Entry 3DU2 (X-ray diffraction, 3.10 A resolution); this record covers chains L and M of the 3 polymer chains in the assembly.

Chain L:
Molecule: Reaction center protein L chain
Source organism: Rhodobacter sphaeroides
UniProt: P0C0Y8 (RCEL_RHOSH); residues 1-281 here correspond to UniProt positions 2-282 (UniProt number = residue number + 1)
Chain sequence (281 residues; numbered 1 to 281; the number before each row is that of its first residue):
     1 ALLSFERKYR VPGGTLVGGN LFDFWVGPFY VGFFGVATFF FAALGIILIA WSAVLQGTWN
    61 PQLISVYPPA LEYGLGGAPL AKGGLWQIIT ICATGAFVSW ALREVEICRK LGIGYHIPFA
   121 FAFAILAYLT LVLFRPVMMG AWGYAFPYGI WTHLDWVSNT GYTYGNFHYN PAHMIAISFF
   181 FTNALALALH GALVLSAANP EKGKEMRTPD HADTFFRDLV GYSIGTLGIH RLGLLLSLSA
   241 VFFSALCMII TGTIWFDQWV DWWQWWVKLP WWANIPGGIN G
Sequence notes: engineered mutation A212 (Glu213 in P0C0Y8)
Ion coordination: bacteriochlorophyll a Mg site 1 near H153 (its only coordinating residue here); bacteriochlorophyll a Mg site 2 near H173 (its only coordinating residue here); Fe ion: H190, H230 (shared with H219(M), E234(M), H266(M) of chain M)
Ligand contacts:
  - bacteriochlorophyll a (BCL), molecule 1: I46, Y128, L131, F146, I150, H153, L154, W156, V157
  - bacteriochlorophyll a (BCL), molecule 2: F97, F121, A124, I125, A127, Y128, L131, W156, V157, S158, T160, G161, Y162, N166, F167, H168, H173, A176, I177, F180, F181, V241, S244, A245, C247, M248
  - bacteriochlorophyll a (BCL), molecule 3: V157, Y162, H168, F181
  - bacteriochlorophyll a (BCL), molecule 4: H168, H173, M174, I177, S178, F181, T182, L185
  - bacteriopheophytin a (BPH), molecule 1: F41, A42, G45, I49, I89, C92, A93, A96, F97, W100, E104, I117, A120, F121, F123, A124, Y128, F146, Y148, G149, I150, H153, F180, S237, L238, V241
  - bacteriopheophytin a (BPH), molecule 2: F181, A184, L185, A188, L189, F216, L219, V220
  - ubiquinone-10 (U10), molecule 1: F29, Y30, V31, G35, T38, F39, W100, R103
  - ubiquinone-10 (U10), molecule 2: P171, I175, S178, F179, T182, A186, L189, H190, L193, F216, Y222, S223, I224, G225, I229, L232, L236, F243, I250, W259, W262

Chain M:
Molecule: Reaction center protein M chain
Source organism: Rhodobacter sphaeroides
UniProt: P0C0Y9 (RCEM_RHOSH); residues 1-307 here correspond to UniProt positions 2-308 (UniProt number = residue number + 1)
Chain sequence (314 residues; each row starts with the number of its first residue):
     1 AEYQNIFSQV QVRGPADLGM TEDVNLANRS GVGPFSTLLG WFGNAQLGPI YLGSLGVLSL
    61 FSGLMWFFTI GIWFWYQAGW NPAVFLRDLF FFSLEPPAPE YGLSFAAPLK EGGLWLIASF
   121 FMFVAVWSWW GRTYLRAQAL GMGKHTAWAF LSAIWLWMVL GFIRPILMGS WSEAVPYGIF
   181 SHLDWTNNFS LVHGNLFYNP FHGLSIAFLY GSALLFAMHG ATILAVSRFG GERELEQIAD
   241 RGTAAERAAL FWRWTMGFNA TMEGIHRWAI WMAVLVTLTG GIGILLSGTV VDNWYVWGQN
   301 HGMAPLNHHH HHHH
Not modelled in the structure: 303-314
Sequence notes: expression tag (308-314)
Ion coordination: bacteriochlorophyll a Mg site 1 near H182 (its only coordinating residue here); bacteriochlorophyll a Mg site 2 near H202 (its only coordinating residue here); Fe ion: H219, E234, H266 (shared with H190(L), H230(L) of chain L)
Ligand contacts:
  - bacteriochlorophyll a (BCL), molecule 1: W66, F67, L89, M122, W157, L160, V175, I179, H182, L183, W185, T186
  - bacteriochlorophyll a (BCL), molecule 2: W66, M122, V126, A153, L156, W157, L160, W185, T186, N187, F189, S190, N195, L196, F197, H202, S205, I206, L209, Y210, V276, T277, G280, G281, I284
  - bacteriochlorophyll a (BCL), molecule 3: T186, F197, Y210
  - bacteriochlorophyll a (BCL), molecule 4: F197, G203, I206, A207, Y210, G211, L214
  - bacteriopheophytin a (BPH), molecule 1: S59, L60, G63, L64, F67, A125, V126, W129, T133, T146, A149, F150, S152, A153, A273, V274, T277
  - bacteriopheophytin a (BPH), molecule 2: Y210, A213, L214, A217, M218, W252, T255, M256
  - speroidenone (SPN): W66, F67, F68, I70, G71, I72, F74, W75, F85, L89, F105, W115, L116, S119, F120, M122, F123, W157, M158, L160, G161, F162, W171, V175, Y177, G178, I179, H182
  - ubiquinone-10 (U10): L214, L215, M218, H219, T222, I223, A245, A248, A249, W252, M256, F258, N259, A260, T261, M262, I265, W268, M272
Curated features (UniProtKB/Swiss-Prot):
  - binding site ((7R,8Z)-bacteriochlorophyll b): H182, H202
  - binding site (Fe cation): H219, E234, H266
  - binding site (a ubiquinone): W252

Interface between chain L and chain M:
Pairs across the interface (202):
  A1(L) with R253(M), hydrogen bond (backbone-side chain)
  L3(L) with L250(M), hydrophobic; R253(M); N259(M)
  F5(L) with R241(M); E246(M)
  E6(L) with L250(M); R253(M), salt bridge; W254(M), hydrogen bond
  K8(L) with E246(M), salt bridge
  Y9(L) with T243(M), hydrogen bond; E246(M), hydrogen bond; R247(M); L250(M), hydrophobic; W254(M)
  R10(L) with R253(M); W254(M)
  W25(L) with W254(M)
  P28(L) with R253(M); W254(M); G257(M)
  F29(L) with W254(M); T255(M); M256(M)
  Y30(L) with W254(M), hydrogen bond (backbone-backbone)
  W100(L) with T255(M)
  R103(L) with W254(M), hydrogen bond (side chain-backbone); T255(M), hydrogen bond (side chain-backbone)
  E104(L) with F251(M); T255(M)
  I107(L) with F251(M), hydrophobic; T255(M)
  C108(L) with F251(M), hydrophobic
  K110(L) with W254(M)
  L111(L) with R247(M), hydrogen bond (backbone-side chain); F251(M), hydrophobic; W254(M), hydrophobic
  G112(L) with R228(M), hydrogen bond (backbone-side chain)
  I113(L) with A225(M); V226(M), hydrophobic; R228(M); F251(M), hydrophobic
  G114(L) with A225(M), hydrogen bond (backbone-backbone); R228(M)
  H116(L) with Q4(M), hydrogen bond (side chain-backbone); A221(M); L224(M); A225(M)
  I117(L) with A221(M); T222(M); F251(M), hydrophobic; W252(M), hydrophobic
  W151(L) with F197(M)
  L154(L) with F197(M)
  V157(L) with F197(M), hydrophobic
  S158(L) with F197(M)
  Y162(L) with N187(M), hydrogen bond; L191(M)
  N166(L) with L183(M); D184(M); N187(M)
  H168(L) with L183(M), hydrogen bond (side chain-backbone); T186(M); N187(M)
  Y169(L) with F180(M); D184(M), hydrogen bond
  M174(L) with F180(M), hydrophobic; L183(M), hydrophobic
  F180(L) with A213(M), hydrophobic
  N183(L) with S212(M), hydrogen bond (side chain-backbone); A213(M); F216(M)
  A184(L) with A273(M)
  A186(L) with F216(M)
  L187(L) with S212(M); F216(M), hydrophobic; A269(M)
  A188(L) with A273(M)
  H190(L) with H219(M), hydrogen bond; E234(M), salt bridge; H266(M), hydrogen bond
  G191(L) with H266(M)
  A192(L) with H145(M); T146(M)
  V194(L) with E234(M); L235(M); H266(M)
  L195(L) with H145(M); E263(M); H266(M); R267(M)
  S196(L) with M142(M); G143(M), hydrogen bond (backbone-backbone); H145(M)
  A197(L) with L235(M), hydrophobic
  A198(L) with L235(M), hydrophobic; I238(M), hydrophobic
  N199(L) with G143(M); H145(M); E263(M), hydrogen bond; R267(M)
  P200(L) with G141(M); G143(M)
  E201(L) with Q138(M); G141(M), hydrogen bond (backbone-backbone); M142(M); K144(M), salt bridge
  M206(L) with L235(M)
  R207(L) with L140(M), hydrogen bond (side chain-backbone); G141(M); M142(M)
  P209(L) with L235(M)
  D210(L) with M20(M)
  H211(L) with M20(M); E22(M), salt bridge; L140(M); M142(M)
  A212(L) with M142(M), hydrophobic
  T214(L) with G19(M); M20(M), hydrogen bond (side chain-backbone); R29(M)
  F215(L) with T133(M); R136(M); A137(M); L140(M), hydrophobic; M142(M), hydrophobic; T146(M)
  R217(L) with N44(M), hydrogen bond; Q46(M); G48(M); P49(M); I50(M)
  D218(L) with V24(M); R29(M), salt bridge; I50(M); Y51(M), hydrogen bond (backbone-backbone); R132(M), hydrogen bond (backbone-side chain); R136(M)
  L219(L) with I50(M); W129(M); R132(M), hydrogen bond (backbone-side chain); T133(M)
  V220(L) with I50(M)
  G221(L) with L47(M); G48(M), hydrogen bond (backbone-backbone); P49(M); I50(M)
  Y222(L) with L39(M), hydrophobic; N44(M), hydrogen bond (side chain-backbone); Q46(M); L47(M), hydrophobic
  S223(L) with N44(M)
  I224(L) with G43(M); N44(M), hydrogen bond (backbone-backbone)
  T226(L) with E232(M), hydrogen bond (side chain-backbone)
  L227(L) with N5(M); E232(M)
  G228(L) with F42(M)
  I229(L) with F216(M)
  H230(L) with H219(M), hydrogen bond; G220(M); I223(M); E234(M), salt bridge
  R231(L) with Y3(M); N5(M), hydrogen bond; I6(M), hydrogen bond (side chain-backbone); F7(M); S8(M), hydrogen bond; W41(M), hydrogen bond (side chain-backbone); F42(M), hydrogen bond (side chain-backbone); L224(M)
  L232(L) with F42(M), hydrophobic
  G233(L) with F216(M)
  L234(L) with I6(M), hydrophobic; A221(M), hydrophobic; L224(M), hydrophobic
  L235(L) with F42(M), hydrophobic
  S237(L) with A213(M), hydrogen bond (side chain-backbone); F216(M); A217(M), hydrogen bond (side chain-backbone)
  W263(L) with F180(M), hydrophobic
  W266(L) with L86(M), hydrogen bond (side chain-backbone); R87(M), hydrogen bond (side chain-backbone)
  V267(L) with R87(M); D88(M)
  W272(L) with A83(M); L86(M), hydrophobic; R87(M), hydrogen bond (backbone-side chain)
  A273(L) with R87(M)
  I275(L) with N81(M); A83(M), hydrophobic; R87(M), hydrogen bond (backbone-side chain)
  P276(L) with V84(M)
  G277(L) with R87(M), hydrogen bond (backbone-side chain)
  G278(L) with Q77(M); V84(M); D88(M)
  I279(L) with D88(M), hydrogen bond (backbone-side chain); F91(M), hydrophobic; F92(M), hydrophobic
  N280(L) with D88(M), hydrogen bond (backbone-side chain); F91(M)
Other interface residues (no listed pair), chain L (98 interface residues in all): L2, Y115, D155, F181, L189, L193, K204, T208, D213, G225, G281
Other interface residues (no listed pair), chain M (101 interface residues in all): E2, D17, A78, F90, A149, Y198, L209, L215, M218, F229, R233, A239, A249, I270, M272

Summary:
The interface between chain L and chain M involves 98 residues on one side and 101 on the other; the contacts
include 45 hydrogen bonds and 7 salt bridges. Polar contacts include E6(L)-R253(M), K8(L)-E246(M) and
H190(L)-E234(M).
Here chain L is Reaction center protein L chain and chain M is Reaction center protein M chain, both from
Rhodobacter sphaeroides. Entry 3DU2 (E(L212)A mutant structure of photosynthetic reaction center from
Rhodobacter sphaeroides) was determined by X-ray diffraction.
